7EOS - chains A and B of the 4 polymer chains in the assembly; structure by electron microscopy, 3.90 A resolution.

Chain A:
Molecule: Glutamate receptor ionotropic, NMDA 2A
Source organism: Homo sapiens
Reference sequence: Q12879 (NMDE1_HUMAN); residue numbers follow UniProt; this construct covers 1-842
Sequence (853 residues; numbered 1 to 853; the number before each row is that of its first residue):
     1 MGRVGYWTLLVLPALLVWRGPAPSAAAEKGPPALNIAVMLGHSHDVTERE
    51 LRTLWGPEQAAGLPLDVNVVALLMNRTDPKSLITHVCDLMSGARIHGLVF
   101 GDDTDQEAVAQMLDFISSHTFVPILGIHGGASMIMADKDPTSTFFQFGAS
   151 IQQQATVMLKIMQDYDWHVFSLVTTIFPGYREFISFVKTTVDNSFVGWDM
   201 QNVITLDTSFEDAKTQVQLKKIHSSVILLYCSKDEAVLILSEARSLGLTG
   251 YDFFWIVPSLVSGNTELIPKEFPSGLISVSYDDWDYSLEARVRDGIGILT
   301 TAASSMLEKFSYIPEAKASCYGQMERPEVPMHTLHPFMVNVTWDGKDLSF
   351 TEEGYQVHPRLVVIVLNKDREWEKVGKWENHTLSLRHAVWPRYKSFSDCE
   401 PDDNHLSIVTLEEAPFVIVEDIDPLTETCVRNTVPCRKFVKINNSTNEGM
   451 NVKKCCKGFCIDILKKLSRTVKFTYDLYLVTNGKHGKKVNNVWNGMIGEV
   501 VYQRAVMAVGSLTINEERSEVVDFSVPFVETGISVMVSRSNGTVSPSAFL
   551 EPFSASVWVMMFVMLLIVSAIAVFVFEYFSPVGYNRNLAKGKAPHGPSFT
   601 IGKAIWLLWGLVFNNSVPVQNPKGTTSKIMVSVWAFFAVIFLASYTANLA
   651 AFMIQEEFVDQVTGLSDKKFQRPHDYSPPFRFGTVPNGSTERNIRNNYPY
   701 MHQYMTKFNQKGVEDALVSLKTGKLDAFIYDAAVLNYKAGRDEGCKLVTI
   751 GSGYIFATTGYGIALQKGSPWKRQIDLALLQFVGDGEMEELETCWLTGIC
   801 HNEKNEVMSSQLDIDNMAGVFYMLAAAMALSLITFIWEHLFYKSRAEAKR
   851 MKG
Not modelled in the structure: 1-33, 543-548, 582-597, 622-624, 656-659, 802-812, 838-853
Cystine bridges: Cys87-Cys320, Cys429-Cys455, Cys436-Cys456, Cys745-Cys800
Covalent attachments: N-acetylglucosamine (NAG) linked to Asn340, Asn687
Sequence notes: engineered mutation Cys794 (Leu in Q12879); expression tag (843-853)
Swiss-Prot annotation at these positions:
  - region: Phe599 to Gln620 (Pore-forming)
  - binding site (Zn(2+)): His44, His128, Glu266, Asp282
  - binding site (L-glutamate): Ser511, Thr513, Arg518, Ser689, Thr690, Asp731
  - site: Asn614 (Functional determinant of NMDA receptors)
  - glycosylation (N-linked (GlcNAc...) asparagine): Asn75, Asn340, Asn380, Asn443, Asn444, Asn541, Asn687

Chain B:
Molecule: Glutamate receptor ionotropic, NMDA 1
Source organism: Homo sapiens
Reference sequence: Q05586 (NMDZ1_HUMAN); residue numbers follow UniProt; this construct covers 1-847
Sequence (847 residues; row label = number of the first residue in the row):
     1 MSTMRLLTLALLFSCSVARAACDPKIVNIGAVLSTRKHEQMFREAVNQAN
    51 KRHGSWKIQLNATSVTHKPNAIQMALSVCEDLISSQVYAILVSHPPTPND
   101 HFTPTPVSYTAGFYRIPVLGLTTRMSIYSDKSIHLSFLRTVPPYSHQSSV
   151 WFEMMRVYSWNHIILLVSDDHEGRAAQKRLETLLEERESKAEKVLQFDPG
   201 TKNVTALLMEAKELEARVIILSASEDDAATVYRAAAMLNMTGSGYVWLVG
   251 EREISGNALRYAPDGILGLQLINGKNESAHISDAVGVVAQAVHELLEKEN
   301 ITDPPRGCVGNTNIWKTGPLFKRVLMSSKYADGVTGRVEFNEDGDRKFAN
   351 YSIMNLQNRKLVQVGIYNGTHVIPNDRKIIWPGGETEKPRGYQMSTRLKI
   401 VTIHQEPFVYVKPTLSDGTCKEEFTVNGDPVKKVICTGPNDTSPGSPRHT
   451 VPQCCYGFCIDLLIKLARTMNFTYEVHLVADGKFGTQERVNNSNKKEWNG
   501 MMGELLSGQADMIVAPLTINNERAQYIEFSKPFKYQGLTILVKKEIPRST
   551 LDSFMQPFQSTLWLLVGLSVHVVAVMLYLLDRFSPFGRFKVNSEEEEEDA
   601 LTLSSAMWFSWGVLLNSGIGEGAPRSFSARILGMVWAGFAMIIVASYTAN
   651 LAAFLVLDRPEERITGINDPRLRNPSDKFIYATVKQSSVDIYFRRQVCLS
   701 TMYRHMEKHNYESAAEAIQAVRDNKLHAFIWDSAVLEFEASQKCDLVTTG
   751 ELFFRSGFGIGMRKDSPWKQNVSLSILKSHENGFMEDLDKTWVRYQECDS
   801 RSNAPATLTFENMAGVFMLVAGGIVAGIFLIFIEIAYKRHKDARRKQ
Not modelled in the structure: 1-24, 585-600, 621-625, 799-808, 845-847
Cystine bridges: Cys79-Cys308, Cys420-Cys454, Cys436-Cys455, Cys744-Cys798
Covalent attachments: N-acetylglucosamine (NAG) linked to Asn61, Asn203, Asn239, Asn276, Asn368, Asn471, Asn771
Sequence notes: engineered mutation Cys698 (Glu in Q05586)
Swiss-Prot annotation at these positions:
  - region: Leu603 to Pro624 (Pore-forming)
  - binding site (glycine): Pro516, Thr518, Arg523, Ser688, Asp732
  - glycosylation (N-linked (GlcNAc...) asparagine): Asn61, Asn203, Asn239, Asn276, Asn300, Asn350, Asn368, Asn440, Asn471, Asn491, Asn674, Asn771

How chain A and chain B interact:
Pairs across the interface (60; chain A residue first):
  Ile514(A) - Leu777(B)  hydrophobic
  Asn515(A) - Glu781(B)
  Glu516(A) - Leu774(B)
  Glu516(A) - Leu777(B)
  Glu516(A) - Lys778(B)
  Glu516(A) - Glu781(B)  hydrogen bond (backbone-side chain)
  Ser519(A) - Leu774(B)
  Ser519(A) - Leu777(B)
  Phe524(A) - Lys531(B)
  Pro527(A) - Tyr535(B)
  Glu530(A) - Tyr535(B)
  Glu530(A) - Arg755(B)  salt bridge
  Met560(A) - Thr809(B)
  Met564(A) - Phe817(B)  hydrophobic
  Ile567(A) - Phe817(B)  hydrophobic
  Val568(A) - Phe817(B)  hydrophobic
  Val575(A) - Ile828(B)  hydrophobic
  Tyr578(A) - Phe832(B)
  Tyr578(A) - Ile835(B)
  Asn614(A) - Asn616(B)  hydrogen bond
  Asn621(A) - Ser617(B)
  Asn621(A) - Gly618(B)
  Asn621(A) - Ile619(B)
  Thr625(A) - Trp608(B)
  Thr626(A) - Ile831(B)
  Thr626(A) - Ile835(B)
  Lys628(A) - Ile619(B)
  Ile629(A) - Trp611(B)  hydrophobic
  Val631(A) - Ile619(B)  hydrophobic
  Ser632(A) - Leu615(B)
  Val633(A) - Ile824(B)  hydrophobic
  Ala635(A) - Asn616(B)
  Phe636(A) - Leu615(B)  hydrophobic
  Phe637(A) - Phe817(B)  hydrophobic
  Val639(A) - Val644(B)  hydrophobic
  Ala643(A) - Thr648(B)
  Ser644(A) - Leu651(B)
  Thr646(A) - Thr648(B)
  Ala647(A) - Leu651(B)  hydrophobic
  Ala647(A) - Ala652(B)  hydrophobic
  Ala647(A) - Leu655(B)  hydrophobic
  Asn648(A) - Leu655(B)
  Gly753(A) - Arg794(B)
  Tyr754(A) - Lys790(B)
  Phe756(A) - Glu786(B)
  Ala757(A) - His780(B)
  Thr758(A) - Tyr535(B)
  Thr758(A) - His780(B)  hydrogen bond (backbone-side chain)
  Thr759(A) - His780(B)
  Gly760(A) - Tyr535(B)  hydrogen bond (backbone-side chain)
  Arg773(A) - Lys764(B)
  Leu777(A) - Asn521(B)
  Leu777(A) - Gln525(B)
  Leu780(A) - Ile519(B)  hydrophobic
  Leu780(A) - Asn521(B)
  Leu780(A) - Ala524(B)  hydrophobic
  Gln781(A) - Asn521(B)
  Val783(A) - Arg755(B)
  Gly784(A) - Arg695(B)  hydrogen bond (backbone-side chain)
  Asp785(A) - Arg695(B)  salt bridge
Other interface residues (no listed pair), chain A (54 interface residues in all): Glu520, Ser525, Val526, Leu611, Val619, Ile640, Ala651, Asn693, Gly786
Other interface residues (no listed pair), chain B (42 interface residues in all): Asn520, Phe533, Tyr647, Val656, Tyr692, Phe754

Overview:
54 residues of chain A and 42 residues of chain B are in contact, with 5 hydrogen bonds and 2 salt bridges.
Polar contacts include Glu530(A)-Arg755(B), Asp785(A)-Arg695(B) and Glu516(A)-Glu781(B). Covalently linked
N-acetylglucosamine: at Asn340(A) and Asn687(A).
Chain A is Glutamate receptor ionotropic, NMDA 2A and chain B is Glutamate receptor ionotropic, NMDA 1, both
from Homo sapiens; the structure, Structure of the human GluN1/GluN2A NMDA receptor in the glycine/glutamate
bound state, was determined by electron microscopy (same publication as 7EOQ, 7EOR, 7EOT and 7EOU).
